Entry 3RZM (X-ray diffraction, 3.06 A resolution); this record covers chains A and C of the 3 polymer chains in the assembly.

# Chain A
Protein: Alpha-ketoglutarate-dependent dioxygenase alkB homolog 2
From: Homo sapiens
Notes: EC 1.14.11.-
UniProt: Q6NS38 (ALKB2_HUMAN); residues 56-260 here = UniProt positions 56-260
Chain sequence (206 residues; each row starts with the number of its first residue):
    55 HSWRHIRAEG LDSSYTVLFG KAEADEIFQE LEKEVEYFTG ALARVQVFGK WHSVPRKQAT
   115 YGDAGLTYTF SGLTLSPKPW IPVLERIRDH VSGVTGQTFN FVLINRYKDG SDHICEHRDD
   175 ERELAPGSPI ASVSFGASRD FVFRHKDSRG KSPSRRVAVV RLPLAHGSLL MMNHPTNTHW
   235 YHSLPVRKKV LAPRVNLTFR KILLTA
Disordered / not traced: 202-207
Sequence notes: expression tag (55); engineered mutation Ser-67 (Cys in Q6NS38), Ser-165 (Cys in Q6NS38), Cys-169 (Gly in Q6NS38), Ser-192 (Cys in Q6NS38), Ala-260 (Lys in Q6NS38)
Covalent attachments: propane-1-thiol (XL3) linked to Cys-169
Swiss-Prot annotation at these positions:
  - binding site (substrate): Phe-102 to Lys-104, Tyr-122 to Phe-124, Asp-174
  - binding site (2-oxoglutarate): Asn-159, Tyr-161, His-171, His-236, Arg-248, Thr-252, Arg-254
  - binding site (Fe cation): His-171, Asp-173, His-236
  - mutagenesis: Val-101 to Gly-103 (Strong decrease of activity toward N1-methyladenine adduct in both ssDNA and dsDNA substrates), Val-101 (V101A: Decreases activity toward N1-methyladenine adduct in ssDNA. Has no effect on lesion repair in dsDNA; V101G: Loss of activity toward N1-methyladenine adduct in either ssDNA or dsDNA ...), Phe-102 (F102A: Strong decrease of activity toward N1-methyladenine adduct. Loss of activity toward N1-methyladenine adduct in either ssDNA or dsDNA; when associated with G-101), Arg-110 (R110A: Loss of activity toward N1-methyladenine adduct in either ssDNA or dsDNA), Tyr-122 (Y122A: Decreases activity toward N1-methyladenine adduct in either ssDNA or dsDNA), Phe-124 (F124A: Loss of activity toward N1-methyladenine adduct in either ssDNA or dsDNA), Ser-125 (S125A: Strong decrease of activity toward N1-methyladenine adduct in ssDNA. Has no effect on lesion repair in dsDNA), Asp-173 (D173A: Loss of activity associated with decreased rDNA transcription), Glu-175 (E175A: Loss of activity), His-236 (H236A: Decreases activity)
What the authors report for this chain:
  - mutagenesis - V101G/F102A: abolished catalytic activity
  - mutagenesis - V101A, F102A: decreased catalytic activity on 1-meA
  - mutagenesis - V101A, F102A: decreased catalytic activity on 3-meC

# Chain C
Molecule: 13-nt DNA strand
Sequence (13 nucleotides; numbered 274 to 286; the number before each row is that of its first residue):
   274 TCGCAGTTAT ACA

# Interface between chain A and chain C
Residue-residue contacts (15; chain A residue first):
  Phe-102(A) with DT280(C), stacking on the base; DT281(C), sugar contact; DA282(C), base contact
  Gly-103(A) with DA282(C), sugar contact
  Lys-104(A) with DT281(C), sugar contact
  Arg-176(A) with DA286(C), salt bridge to the phosphate
  Arg-198(A) with DG276(C), sugar contact; DC277(C), salt bridge to the phosphate
  Val-240(A) with DC275(C), phosphate contact
  Arg-241(A) with DC275(C), salt bridge to the phosphate; DG276(C), salt bridge to the phosphate
  Lys-242(A) with DT274(C), sugar contact; DC275(C), hydrogen bond to the phosphate
  Lys-243(A) with DT274(C), hydrogen bond to the phosphate; DC275(C), salt bridge to the phosphate
Also at the interface, not in a pair above, chain A (12 interface residues in all): Gln-100, Arg-215, Pro-239
Also at the interface, not in a pair above, chain C (9 interface residues in all): DA284

# In short
12 residues of chain A face 9 of chain C across their interface; the contacts include 2 hydrogen bonds, 5 salt
bridges and 1 aromatic stacking contact. Polar contacts include Lys-242(A)/DC275(C), Lys-243(A)/DT274(C) and
Arg-176(A)/DA286(C). From the paper: V101A and F102A of chain A reduce catalytic activity on 1-meA; V101A and
F102A of chain A reduce catalytic activity on 3-meC.
Here chain A is Alpha-ketoglutarate-dependent dioxygenase alkB homolog 2 (Homo sapiens) and chain C is a 13-nt
DNA strand. Entry 3RZM (Duplex Interrogation by a Direct DNA Repair Protein in the Search of Damage) was
determined by X-ray diffraction (same publication as 3RZG, 3RZH, 3RZJ, 3RZK, 3RZL, 3S57 and 3S5A).
